5AZU - chains B and C of the 4 polymer chains in the assembly; structure by X-ray diffraction, 1.90 A resolution.

# Chain B (and C)
Name: Azurin
Source organism: Pseudomonas aeruginosa
Notes: chain C of this document is another copy of the same molecule, construct and numbering; everything in this record applies to it too
UniProtKB: P00282 (AZUR_PSEAE); residues 1-128 here correspond to UniProt positions 21-148 (UniProt number = residue number + 20)
Sequence (128 residues; row label = number of the first residue in the row):
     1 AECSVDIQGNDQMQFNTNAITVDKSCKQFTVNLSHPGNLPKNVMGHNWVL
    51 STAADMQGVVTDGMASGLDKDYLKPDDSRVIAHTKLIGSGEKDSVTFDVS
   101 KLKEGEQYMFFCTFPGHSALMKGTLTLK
Disulfides: C3-C26
Metal / ion sites: Cu ion: H46, C112, H117
Curated features (UniProtKB/Swiss-Prot):
  - binding site (Cu cation): H46, C112, H117, M121

# Interface between chain B and chain C
Residue-residue contacts - 10 pairs, chain B then chain C:
  N10(B) - N18(C)  hydrogen bond
  Q14(B) - Q14(C)
  Q14(B) - N18(C)
  Q14(B) - L120(C)
  N16(B) - N16(C)
  N18(B) - N10(C)  hydrogen bond
  N18(B) - Q12(C)
  N18(B) - Q14(C)  hydrogen bond
  L120(B) - Q14(C)  hydrogen bond (backbone-side chain)
  L120(B) - L120(C)  hydrophobic
Other interface residues (no listed pair), chain B (7 interface residues in all): Q12, F15
Other interface residues (no listed pair), chain C (7 interface residues in all): F15

# Overview
Chain B and chain C each contribute 7 residues to their interface; the contacts include 4 hydrogen bonds.
Polar contacts include N10(B)-N18(C), N18(B)-Q14(C) and L120(B)-Q14(C). H46(B), C112(B) and H117(B) form the
Cu ion site. From UniProt: 4 Cu cation-binding residues on chain B.
Chain B and chain C are both Azurin (Pseudomonas aeruginosa); the structure, Crystal structure analysis of
oxidized pseudomonas aeruginosa azurin at ph 5.5 and ph 9.0. A ph-induced ..., was determined by X-ray
diffraction together with 4AZU from the same study.
